Entry 7KLI (X-ray diffraction, 1.75 A resolution); this record covers chains A and B of the 4 polymer chains in the assembly.

Chain A (and B):
Molecule: Enoyl-[acyl-carrier-protein] reductase [NADH]
Source organism: Mycobacteroides abscessus (strain ATCC 19977 / DSM 44196 / CIP 104536 / JCM 13569 / NCTC 13031 / TMC 1543)
Notes: EC 1.3.1.9; fragment: MyabA.00170.a.B1; chain B of this document is another copy of the same molecule, construct and numbering; everything in this record applies to it too
Reference sequence: B1MC30 (B1MC30_MYCA9); residues 1-269 here = UniProt positions 1-269
Chain sequence (277 residues; row label = number of the first residue in the row; numbers below 1 keep their minus sign (Met-7 is residue -7)):
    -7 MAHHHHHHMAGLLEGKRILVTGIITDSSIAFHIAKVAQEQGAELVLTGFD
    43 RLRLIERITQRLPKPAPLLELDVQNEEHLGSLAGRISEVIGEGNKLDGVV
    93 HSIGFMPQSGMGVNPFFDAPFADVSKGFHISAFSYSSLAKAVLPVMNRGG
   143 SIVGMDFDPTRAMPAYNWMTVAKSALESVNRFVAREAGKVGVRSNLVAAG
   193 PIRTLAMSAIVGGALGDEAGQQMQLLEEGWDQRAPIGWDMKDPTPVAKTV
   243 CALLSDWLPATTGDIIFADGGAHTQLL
Disordered / not traced: -7 to 0, 196-205 (chain B: -7 to 2, 196-205)
Differences from the reference sequence: initiating methionine (-7); expression tag (-6 to 0)
Reported in the primary citation:
  - conformationally variable residues (loop rearrangement): Thr196 to Gly212

Chain A / chain B interface:
Pairs across the interface (64):
  Leu4(A) with Leu4(B), hydrophobic; Trp249(B), hydrophobic
  Val28(A) with Trp249(B), hydrophobic
  Gln32(A) with Trp249(B)
  Arg173(A) with Thr266(B); Gln267(B), hydrogen bond (backbone-side chain)
  Ala176(A) with Pro227(B)
  Arg177(A) with Gln267(B), hydrogen bond
  Gly180(A) with Pro227(B); Ile228(B)
  Val184(A) with Ile228(B)
  Pro227(A) with Ala176(B); Gly180(B)
  Ile228(A) with Gly180(B); Val184(B); Pro251(B); Ala252(B), hydrophobic
  Trp230(A) with Ala252(B), hydrophobic
  Pro237(A) with Pro251(B), hydrophobic; Ala252(B), hydrophobic
  Lys240(A) with Asp248(B); Trp249(B)
  Thr241(A) with Trp249(B); Leu250(B)
  Ala244(A) with Trp249(B)
  Trp249(A) with Leu4(B), hydrophobic; Val28(B), hydrophobic; Gln32(B); Lys240(B); Thr241(B); Ala244(B)
  Leu250(A) with Thr241(B); Ala244(B), hydrophobic
  Pro251(A) with Ile228(B); Pro237(B), hydrophobic
  Ala252(A) with Ile228(B), hydrophobic; Trp230(B), hydrophobic; Pro237(B), hydrophobic; Ala260(B); Asp261(B), hydrogen bond (backbone-backbone); Gly262(B), hydrogen bond (backbone-backbone); Gly263(B)
  Thr253(A) with Phe259(B), hydrogen bond (side chain-backbone)
  Thr254(A) with Gly262(B); Gly263(B); Thr266(B)
  Gly255(A) with Thr266(B)
  Asp256(A) with Phe259(B); His265(B), salt bridge
  Phe259(A) with Thr253(B), hydrogen bond (backbone-side chain); Asp256(B)
  Ala260(A) with Ala252(B)
  Asp261(A) with Ala252(B), hydrogen bond (backbone-backbone)
  Gly262(A) with Ala252(B), hydrogen bond (backbone-backbone); Thr254(B)
  Gly263(A) with Ala252(B); Thr254(B)
  His265(A) with Asp256(B), salt bridge
  Thr266(A) with Arg173(B); Thr254(B); Gly255(B)
  Gln267(A) with Arg173(B), hydrogen bond (side chain-backbone); Arg177(B), hydrogen bond
  Leu269(A) with Arg177(B), hydrogen bond (backbone-side chain)
Interface residues without a listed pair, chain A (37 interface residues in all): Lys181, Arg185, Cys243, Asp248, Ile258
Interface residues without a listed pair, chain B (37 interface residues in all): Lys181, Arg185, Cys243, Ile258, Leu269

Overview:
The chain A/chain B interface involves 37 residues from each chain, with 11 hydrogen bonds and 2 salt bridges.
Polar pairs include Asp256(A)-His265(B), Arg173(A)-Gln267(B) and Arg177(A)-Gln267(B). The paper reports
conformational variability at Thr196(A).
Chain A and chain B are both Enoyl-[acyl-carrier-protein] reductase [NADH] (Mycobacteroides abscessus (strain
ATCC 19977 / DSM 44196 / CIP 104536 / JCM 13569 / NCTC 13031 / TMC 1543)); the structure, Crystal Structure of
Enoyl-[acyl-carrier-protein] reductase [NADH] (InhA) from Mycobacterium abscessus, was determined by X-ray
diffraction (same publication as 7U0M and 7L6C).
